5LNP - chains A and C of the 4 polymer chains in the assembly; structure by X-ray diffraction, 1.99 A resolution.

== Chain A (and C) ==
Molecule: Segment polarity protein dishevelled homolog DVL-2
From: Homo sapiens
Notes: fragment: DEP domain; chain C of this document is another copy of the same molecule, construct and numbering; everything in this record applies to it too
UniProt: O14641 (DVL2_HUMAN); residue numbers follow UniProt; this construct covers 416-510
Sequence (97 residues; each row starts with the number of its first residue):
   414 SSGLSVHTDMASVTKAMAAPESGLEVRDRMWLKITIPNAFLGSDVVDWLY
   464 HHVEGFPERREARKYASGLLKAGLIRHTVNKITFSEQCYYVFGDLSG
Unresolved in the structure: 414, 509-510 (chain C: 414, 510)
Construct notes: expression tag (414-415)
Modified / non-standard residues: Cys501 (S-hydroxycysteine; CSO)
Reported in the primary citation:
  - self-association interface (contacts with another copy of this molecule): Arg442 to Ile447
  - contacts within the chain: Asp460-Arg472 (salt bridge), Arg472-Glu499 (salt bridge)
  - mutagenesis - G436P, D460K, E499G: abolished signaling
  - mutagenesis - L445E: abolished binding to tetramerization
  - mutagenesis - L445E: decreased signaling
  - mutagenesis - R442A, W444A: decreased binding to Frizzled

== Chain A / chain C interface ==
Residue-residue contacts - 8 pairs, chain A then chain C:
  Asp457(A) - Arg442(C)  salt bridge
  His464(A) - Arg440(C)
  His465(A) - Arg440(C)
  Glu499(A) - Gln500(C)
  Gln500(A) - Leu454(C)
  Gln500(A) - Ser456(C)  hydrogen bond
  Gln500(A) - Glu499(C)  hydrogen bond (side chain-backbone)
  Gln500(A) - Gln500(C)  hydrogen bond
Other interface residues (no listed pair), chain A (6 interface residues in all): Arg476
Other interface residues (no listed pair), chain C (7 interface residues in all): Trp444

== In short ==
The interface between chain A and chain C involves 6 residues on one side and 7 on the other, with 3 hydrogen
bonds and 1 salt bridge. Polar contacts include Asp457(A)-Arg442(C), Gln500(A)-Ser456(C) and
Gln500(A)-Glu499(C). From the paper: G436P, D460K and E499G of chain A abolish signaling; a self-association
interface involving Arg442(A); 6 substitutions were tested in all.
Both chains are Segment polarity protein dishevelled homolog DVL-2 (Homo sapiens). Entry 5LNP (Domain-swapped
dimer of human Dishevelled2 DEP domain: monoclinic crystal form crystallised from monomeric fraction) was
determined by X-ray diffraction together with 5SUY and 5SUZ from the same study.
